2P1V - chains A and B; structure by X-ray diffraction, 2.20 A resolution.

[Chain A]
Name: Retinoic acid receptor RXR-alpha
Source organism: Homo sapiens
Notes: fragment: ligand binding domain (residues 223-462)
UniProt: P19793 (RXRA_HUMAN); residue numbers follow UniProt; this construct covers 223-462
Sequence (240 residues; row label = number of the first residue in the row):
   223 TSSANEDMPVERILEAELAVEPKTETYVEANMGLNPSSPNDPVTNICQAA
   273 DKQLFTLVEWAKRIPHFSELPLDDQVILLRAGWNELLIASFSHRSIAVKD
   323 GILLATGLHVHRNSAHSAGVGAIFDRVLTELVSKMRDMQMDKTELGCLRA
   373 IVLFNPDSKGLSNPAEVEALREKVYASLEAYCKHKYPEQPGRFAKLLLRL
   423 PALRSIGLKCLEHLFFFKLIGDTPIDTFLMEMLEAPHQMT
Unresolved in the structure: 223-228, 244-262, 459-462
Residues lining bound ligands: 5TN ((2E)-3-[4-hydroxy-3-(5,5,8,8-tetramethyl-3-propoxy-5,6,7,8-tetrahydronaphthalen-2-yl)phenyl]acrylic acid): Val265, Ile268, Cys269, Ala271, Ala272, Gln275, Trp305, Asn306, Leu309, Ile310, Phe313, Arg316, Ile324, Leu326, Ala327, Val342, Ile345, Phe346, Val349, Cys432, His435, Leu436, Phe439, Leu451
Swiss-Prot annotation at these positions:
  - region: Arg348 to Gly368 (Required for nuclear export)
  - binding site (9-cis-retinoate): Arg316, Ala327
  - binding site (all-trans-retinoate): Arg316, Ala327
  - modified residue (Phosphoserine): Ser259, Ser260
What the authors report for this chain:
  - conformationally variable residues (side-chain flip): Leu436
  - contacts within the chain: Leu436-Leu455 (hydrophobic contact)
  - binding site for 5TN: Leu436

[Chain B]
Name: Nuclear receptor coactivator 2 peptide
Notes: fragment: nuclear receptor interaction motif 2 (residues 686-698)
UniProt: Q15596 (NCOA2_HUMAN); numbering as in UniProt (aligned over 686-698)
Sequence (13 residues; each row starts with the number of its first residue):
   686 KHKILHRLLQDSS
Unresolved in the structure: 686, 697-698

[Chain A / chain B interface]
Contacting residue pairs (27; chain A residue first):
  Phe277(A) - Leu693(B)  hydrophobic
  Val280(A) - Leu690(B)  hydrophobic
  Val280(A) - Leu693(B)  hydrophobic
  Val280(A) - Leu694(B)  hydrophobic
  Lys284(A) - Leu693(B)  hydrogen bond (side chain-backbone)
  Lys284(A) - Leu694(B)
  Lys284(A) - Asp696(B)
  Leu294(A) - His691(B)
  Leu294(A) - Leu694(B)  hydrophobic
  Asp295(A) - His691(B)
  Gln297(A) - Leu694(B)
  Val298(A) - Leu690(B)
  Val298(A) - His691(B)
  Val298(A) - Leu694(B)  hydrophobic
  Leu301(A) - Leu694(B)  hydrophobic
  Arg302(A) - His687(B)  hydrogen bond
  Arg302(A) - Leu690(B)
  Thr449(A) - Ile689(B)
  Phe450(A) - Ile689(B)  hydrophobic
  Phe450(A) - Leu690(B)  hydrophobic
  Phe450(A) - Leu693(B)  hydrophobic
  Glu453(A) - His687(B)
  Glu453(A) - Lys688(B)  hydrogen bond (side chain-backbone)
  Glu453(A) - Ile689(B)  hydrogen bond (side chain-backbone)
  Glu453(A) - Leu690(B)  hydrogen bond (side chain-backbone)
  Glu456(A) - His687(B)  salt bridge
  Ala457(A) - His687(B)
Other interface residues (no listed pair), chain A (17 interface residues in all): Phe289, Met454, Pro458
Other interface residues (no listed pair), chain B (9 interface residues in all): Gln695

[Summary]
Chain A and chain B form an interface of 17 and 9 residues respectively; the contacts include 5 hydrogen bonds
and 1 salt bridge. Polar pairs include Glu456(A)-His687(B), Lys284(A)-Leu693(B) and Arg302(A)-His687(B). Chain
A binds compound 5TN. From the paper: a binding site for 5TN at Leu436(A); conformational variability at
Leu436(A).
Chain A is Retinoic acid receptor RXR-alpha (Homo sapiens) and chain B is Nuclear receptor coactivator 2
peptide; the structure, Crystal structure of the ligand binding domain of the retinoid X receptor alpha in
complex with ..., was determined by X-ray diffraction, deposited together with 2P1T and 2P1U.
